PDB entry 7TQS | electron microscopy, 3.90 A resolution | chains p and t of the 22 polymer chains in the assembly

[Chain p (and t)]
Name: VP4
Source organism: Coxsackievirus A21
Notes: EC 3.4.22.29, 3.6.1.15, 3.4.22.28, 2.7.7.48; chain t of this document is another copy of the same molecule, construct and numbering; everything in this record applies to it too
Reference sequence: Q7T7N6 (Q7T7N6_9ENTO); numbering as in UniProt (aligned over 1-69)
Amino-acid sequence (69 residues; row label = number of the first residue in the row):
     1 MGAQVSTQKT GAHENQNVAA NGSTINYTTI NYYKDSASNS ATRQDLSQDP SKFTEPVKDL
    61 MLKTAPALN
Disordered / not traced: 1

[How chain p and chain t interact]
Contacting residue pairs (27):
  Gly2(p) - Val5(t)
  Gly2(p) - Thr28(t)  hydrogen bond (backbone-side chain)
  Gln4(p) - Ser23(t)  hydrogen bond
  Gln4(p) - Thr24(t)
  Asn31(p) - Gln8(t)
  Asn31(p) - Thr24(t)  hydrogen bond (side chain-backbone)
  Asn31(p) - Asn26(t)  hydrogen bond (side chain-backbone)
  Asn31(p) - Tyr27(t)
  Asn31(p) - Thr28(t)  hydrogen bond (backbone-backbone)
  Tyr33(p) - Gln8(t)  hydrogen bond (backbone-side chain)
  Tyr33(p) - Tyr27(t)
  Lys34(p) - Gln8(t)
  Lys34(p) - Lys9(t)  hydrogen bond (backbone-backbone)
  Lys34(p) - Tyr27(t)
  Lys34(p) - Ala41(t)  hydrogen bond (side chain-backbone)
  Lys34(p) - Thr42(t)
  Asp35(p) - Gln8(t)  hydrogen bond (backbone-side chain)
  Asp35(p) - Lys9(t)
  Ser36(p) - Gln8(t)
  Ser36(p) - Lys9(t)  hydrogen bond (backbone-backbone)
  Ser36(p) - Thr10(t)
  Ser36(p) - Gly11(t)  hydrogen bond (side chain-backbone)
  Ser36(p) - Glu14(t)
  Asn39(p) - Gln8(t)  hydrogen bond
  Asn39(p) - Thr24(t)
  Thr42(p) - His13(t)
  Arg43(p) - Thr24(t)
Interface residues without a listed pair, chain p (12 interface residues in all): Ile30, Tyr32
Interface residues without a listed pair, chain t (15 interface residues in all): Ser40

[Summary]
12 residues of chain p and 15 residues of chain t are in contact, with 12 hydrogen bonds. Among the polar
pairs are Gly2(p)-Thr28(t), Gln4(p)-Ser23(t) and Asn31(p)-Thr24(t).
Both chains are VP4 (Coxsackievirus A21). Entry 7TQS (Coxsackievirus A21 capsid subdomain in complex with
mouse polyclonal antibody pAbC-3) was determined by electron microscopy, deposited together with 7TQT and
7TQU.
